PDB entry 4X2U | X-ray diffraction, 1.50 A resolution | chain A

== Chain A ==
Molecule: M1 family aminopeptidase
From: Plasmodium falciparum FcB1/Columbia
Notes: EC 3.4.11.-; fragment: to 1084
UniProtKB: O96935 (AMP1_PLAFQ); numbering as in UniProt (aligned over 196-1084)
Sequence (889 residues; each row starts with the number of its first residue):
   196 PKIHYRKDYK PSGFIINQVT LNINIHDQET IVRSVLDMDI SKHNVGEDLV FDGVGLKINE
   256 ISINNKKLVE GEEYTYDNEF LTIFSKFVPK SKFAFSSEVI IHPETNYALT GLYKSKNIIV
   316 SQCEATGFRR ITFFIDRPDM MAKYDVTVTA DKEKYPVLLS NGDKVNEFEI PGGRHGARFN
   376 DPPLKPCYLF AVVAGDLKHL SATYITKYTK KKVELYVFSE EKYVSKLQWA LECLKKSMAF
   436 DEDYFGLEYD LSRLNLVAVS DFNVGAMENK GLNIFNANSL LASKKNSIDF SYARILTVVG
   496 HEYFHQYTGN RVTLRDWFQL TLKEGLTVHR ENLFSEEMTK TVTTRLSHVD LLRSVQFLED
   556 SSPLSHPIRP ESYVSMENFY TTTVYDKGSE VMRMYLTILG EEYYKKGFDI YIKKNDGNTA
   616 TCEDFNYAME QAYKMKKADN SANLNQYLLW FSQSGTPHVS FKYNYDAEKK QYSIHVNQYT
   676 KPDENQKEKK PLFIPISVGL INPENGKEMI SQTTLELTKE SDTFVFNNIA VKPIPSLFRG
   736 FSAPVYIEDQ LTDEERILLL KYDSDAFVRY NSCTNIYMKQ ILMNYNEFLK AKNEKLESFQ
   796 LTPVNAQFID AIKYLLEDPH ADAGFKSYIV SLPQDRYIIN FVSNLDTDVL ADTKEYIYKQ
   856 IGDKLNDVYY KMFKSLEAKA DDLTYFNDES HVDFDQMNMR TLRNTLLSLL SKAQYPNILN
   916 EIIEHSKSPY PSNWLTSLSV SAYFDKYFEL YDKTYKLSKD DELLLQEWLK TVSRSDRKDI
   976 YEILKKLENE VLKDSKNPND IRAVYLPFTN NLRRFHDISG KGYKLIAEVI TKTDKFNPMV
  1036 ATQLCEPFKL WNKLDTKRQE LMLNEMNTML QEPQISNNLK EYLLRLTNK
Sequence notes: engineered mutation Q213 (Asn in O96935), Q223 (Asn in O96935), P378 (His in O96935), Q501 (Asn in O96935), Q745 (Asn in O96935), Q795 (Asn in O96935), Q1069 (Asn in O96935)
Metal / ion sites: Mg2+ site 1 near G250 (its only coordinating residue here); Zn2+: H496, H500, E519 (together with TOD); Mg2+ site 2 near N1083 (its only coordinating residue here)
Residues lining bound ligands: TOD ((2S)-({(2R)-2-[(1S)-1-hydroxy-2-(hydroxyamino)-2-oxoethyl]-4-methylpentanoyl}amino)(phenyl)ethanoic acid): N458, V459, G460, A461, M462, E463, R489, T492, V493, H496, E497, H500, E519, Y580, R997, Q1038
Swiss-Prot annotation at these positions:
  - active site: E497 (Proton acceptor)
  - binding site (a peptide): E319, G460, A461, E463
  - binding site (Zn(2+)): H496, H500, E519
  - site: V459 (Important for substrate specificity), Y580 (Transition state stabilizer)
  - mutagenesis: V459 (V459P: Severely affects substrate specificity. No effect on Zn(2+) binding)

== In short ==
Bound to chain A: compound TOD. H496, H500 and E519 coordinate Zn2+. Curated annotation (UniProt) lists
active-site residue E497, 4 peptide-binding residues, 3 Zn2+-binding residues and one mutagenesis site.
Chain A is M1 family aminopeptidase (Plasmodium falciparum FcB1/Columbia); the structure, X-ray crystal
structure of the orally available aminopeptidase inhibitor, Tosedostat, bound to the M1 Alanyl Aminopeptidase
..., was determined by X-ray diffraction, deposited together with 4X2T.
